Entry 6F2D (electron microscopy, 4.20 A resolution (low resolution: residue-level contacts below are approximate; hydrogen-bond / salt-bridge calls are withheld)); this record covers chains H and I of the 10 polymer chains in the assembly.

[Chain H (and I)]
Name: Flagellar biosynthetic protein FliQ
Source organism: Salmonella enterica subsp. enterica serovar Typhimurium
Notes: chain I of this document is another copy of the same molecule, construct and numbering; everything in this record applies to it too
UniProt: P0A1L6 (FLIQ_SALTI); residue numbers follow UniProt; this construct covers 1-89
Chain sequence (89 residues; row label = number of the first residue in the row):
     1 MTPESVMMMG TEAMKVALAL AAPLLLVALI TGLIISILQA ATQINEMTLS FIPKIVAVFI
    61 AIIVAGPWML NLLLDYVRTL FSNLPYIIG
From the paper describing this entry:
  - self-association interface (contacts with another copy of this molecule); pairs are residue here / residue on that copy: Lys54-Glu46 (salt bridge)

[How chain H and chain I interact]
Contacting residue pairs (9):
  Ile44(H) with Ser36(I); Ala40(I)
  Glu46(H) with Ser50(I); Lys54(I)
  Ile52(H) with Leu25(I); Leu29(I)
  Phe59(H) with Met14(I); Leu18(I)
  Leu70(H) with Met7(I)
Also at the interface, not in a pair above, chain I (12 interface residues in all): Lys15, Gly32, Ile37

[Overview]
5 residues of chain H and 12 residues of chain I are in contact. From the paper: a self-association interface
involving Lys54(H).
Both chains are Flagellar biosynthetic protein FliQ (Salmonella enterica subsp. enterica serovar Typhimurium).
Entry 6F2D (A FliPQR complex forms the core of the Salmonella type III secretion system export apparatus) was
determined by electron microscopy.
